Entry 5B2I (X-ray diffraction, 3.00 A resolution); this record covers chains G and H of the 10 polymer chains in the assembly.

== Chain G ==
Name: Histone H2A type 1-B/E
From: Homo sapiens
UniProtKB: P04908 (H2A1B_HUMAN); residues 0-129 here correspond to UniProt positions 1-130 (UniProt number = residue number + 1)
Chain sequence (133 residues; each row starts with the number of its first residue; numbers below 1 keep their minus sign (Gly-3 is residue -3)):
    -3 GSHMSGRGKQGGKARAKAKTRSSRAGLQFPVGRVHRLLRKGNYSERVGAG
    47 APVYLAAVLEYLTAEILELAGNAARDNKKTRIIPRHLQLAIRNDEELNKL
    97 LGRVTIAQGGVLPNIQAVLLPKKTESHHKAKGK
Not modelled in the structure: -3 to 13, 119-129
Construct notes: expression tag (-3 to -1)
Curated features (UniProtKB/Swiss-Prot):
  - modified residue: Ser1 (N-acetylserine), Arg3 (Citrulline), Lys5 (N6-(2-hydroxyisobutyryl)lysine), Lys9 (N6-(2-hydroxyisobutyryl)lysine), Lys13 (N6-(beta-hydroxybutyryl)lysine), Lys36 (N6-(2-hydroxyisobutyryl)lysine), Lys74 (N6-(2-hydroxyisobutyryl)lysine), Lys75 (N6-(2-hydroxyisobutyryl)lysine), Lys95 (N6-(2-hydroxyisobutyryl)lysine), Gln104 (N5-methylglutamine), Lys118 (N6-(2-hydroxyisobutyryl)lysine), Lys119 (N6-crotonyllysine), Thr120 (Phosphothreonine), Lys125 (N6-crotonyllysine)
  - cross-link (Glycyl lysine isopeptide (Lys-Gly)): Lys13 (interchain with G-Cter in ubiquitin), Lys15 (interchain with G-Cter in ubiquitin), Lys119 (interchain with G-Cter in ubiquitin)

== Chain H ==
Name: Histone H2B type 1-J
From: Homo sapiens
UniProtKB: P06899 (H2B1J_HUMAN); residues -3 to 122 here correspond to UniProt positions 1-126 (UniProt number = residue number + 4)
Chain sequence (129 residues; each row starts with the number of its first residue; numbers below 1 keep their minus sign (Gly-6 is residue -6)):
    -6 GSHMPEPAKSAPAPKKGSKKAVTKAQKKDGKKRKRSRKESYSIYVYKVLK
    44 QVHPDTGISSKAMGIMNSFVNDIFERIAGEASRLAHYNKRSTITSREIQT
    94 AVRLLLPGELAKHAVSEGTKAVTKYTSAK
Not modelled in the structure: -6 to 27, 122
Construct notes: expression tag (-6 to -4)
Curated features (UniProtKB/Swiss-Prot):
  - modified residue: Pro-2 (N-acetylproline), Glu-1 (ADP-ribosyl glutamic acid), Lys2 (N6-(2-hydroxyisobutyryl)lysine), Ser3 (ADP-ribosylserine), Lys8 (N6-(beta-hydroxybutyryl)lysine), Lys9 (N6-(2-hydroxyisobutyryl)lysine), Ser11 (Phosphoserine), Lys12 (N6-acetyllysine), Lys13 (N6-(beta-hydroxybutyryl)lysine), Lys17 (N6-(2-hydroxyisobutyryl)lysine), Lys20 (N6-(2-hydroxyisobutyryl)lysine), Lys21 (N6-(2-hydroxyisobutyryl)lysine), Lys31 (N6-(2-hydroxyisobutyryl)lysine), Glu32 (PolyADP-ribosyl glutamic acid), Ser33 (Phosphoserine), Lys40 (N6-(2-hydroxyisobutyryl)lysine), Lys43 (N6-(2-hydroxyisobutyryl)lysine), Lys54 (N6,N6-dimethyllysine), Arg76 (Dimethylated arginine), Lys82 (N6,N6,N6-trimethyllysine) and 6 more in UniProt
  - glycosylation: Ser109 (O-linked (GlcNAc) serine)
  - cross-link (Glycyl lysine isopeptide (Lys-Gly)): Lys2 (interchain with G-Cter in SUMO2), Lys17 (interchain with G-Cter in SUMO2), Lys31 (interchain with G-Cter in ubiquitin), Lys117 (interchain with G-Cter in ubiquitin)

== Chain G / chain H interface ==
Residue-residue contacts - 109 pairs, chain G then chain H:
  Arg17(G) - Tyr118(H)
  Arg20(G) - Lys117(H)
  Arg20(G) - Tyr118(H)
  Arg20(G) - Ala121(H)
  Ala21(G) - Ala114(H)
  Ala21(G) - Lys117(H)
  Leu23(G) - Ala114(H)  hydrophobic
  Gln24(G) - Tyr37(H)
  Gln24(G) - Lys40(H)
  Gln24(G) - Gln44(H)
  Phe25(G) - Tyr37(H)  hydrophobic
  Phe25(G) - Val41(H)  hydrophobic
  Phe25(G) - Val63(H)  hydrophobic
  Pro26(G) - Tyr37(H)
  Arg29(G) - Glu32(H)  salt bridge
  Arg29(G) - Ser33(H)  hydrogen bond (side chain-backbone)
  Arg29(G) - Tyr37(H)
  Val30(G) - Phe67(H)  hydrophobic
  Arg32(G) - Glu32(H)  salt bridge
  Leu33(G) - Tyr34(H)
  Leu33(G) - Phe67(H)  hydrophobic
  Tyr39(G) - Phe67(H)
  Tyr39(G) - Glu68(H)  hydrogen bond
  Tyr39(G) - Ala71(H)  hydrophobic
  Tyr39(G) - Ser75(H)  hydrogen bond (backbone-side chain)
  Tyr39(G) - His79(H)
  Tyr39(G) - Ile86(H)  hydrophobic
  Ser40(G) - Ser84(H)
  Ser40(G) - Ile86(H)  hydrogen bond (side chain-backbone)
  Glu41(G) - Ser84(H)
  Arg42(G) - Ser84(H)  hydrogen bond (backbone-backbone)
  Arg42(G) - Thr85(H)
  Arg42(G) - Ile86(H)  hydrogen bond (backbone-backbone)
  Val43(G) - Ile86(H)
  Gly44(G) - Thr85(H)
  Gly44(G) - Ile86(H)  hydrogen bond (backbone-backbone)
  Gly46(G) - Ser88(H)
  Gly46(G) - Val115(H)
  Ala47(G) - Ile86(H)
  Ala47(G) - Thr87(H)
  Ala47(G) - Ser88(H)
  Val49(G) - Ala114(H)
  Val49(G) - Tyr118(H)  hydrophobic
  Tyr50(G) - Ser88(H)
  Tyr50(G) - Gln92(H)  hydrogen bond
  Tyr50(G) - Val108(H)  hydrogen bond (side chain-backbone)
  Tyr50(G) - Gly111(H)
  Tyr50(G) - Thr112(H)
  Tyr50(G) - Val115(H)  hydrophobic
  Leu51(G) - Phe67(H)  hydrophobic
  Leu51(G) - Ile70(H)  hydrophobic
  Ala53(G) - Glu110(H)
  Ala53(G) - Gly111(H)
  Ala53(G) - Ala114(H)  hydrophobic
  Val54(G) - Ala107(H)
  Leu55(G) - Val63(H)
  Leu55(G) - Ile66(H)  hydrophobic
  Leu55(G) - Phe67(H)
  Glu56(G) - Val41(H)
  Tyr57(G) - Leu103(H)
  Tyr57(G) - His106(H)
  Tyr57(G) - Ala107(H)
  Leu58(G) - Ile66(H)  hydrophobic
  Leu58(G) - Leu103(H)  hydrophobic
  Thr59(G) - Val41(H)
  Thr59(G) - Met59(H)
  Thr59(G) - Val63(H)
  Ala60(G) - Val41(H)  hydrophobic
  Ile62(G) - Phe62(H)  hydrophobic
  Leu63(G) - Val38(H)
  Leu63(G) - Val41(H)  hydrophobic
  Leu63(G) - Leu42(H)
  Leu63(G) - His46(H)
  Glu64(G) - His46(H)  salt bridge
  Gly67(G) - His46(H)
  Asn68(G) - His46(H)  hydrogen bond
  Thr76(G) - Thr49(H)
  Thr76(G) - Gly50(H)  hydrogen bond (backbone-backbone)
  Arg77(G) - Gly50(H)
  Arg77(G) - Ile51(H)
  Arg77(G) - Ser52(H)
  Ile78(G) - Thr49(H)
  Ile78(G) - Gly50(H)  hydrogen bond (backbone-backbone)
  Ile78(G) - Ile51(H)
  Ile78(G) - Ser52(H)  hydrogen bond (backbone-backbone)
  Ile78(G) - Ala55(H)
  Ile79(G) - Ser52(H)
  Ile79(G) - Ala55(H)
  Pro80(G) - Ser52(H)
  Pro80(G) - Lys54(H)
  Pro80(G) - Ala55(H)
  Pro80(G) - Ile58(H)  hydrophobic
  Leu83(G) - Ala55(H)  hydrophobic
  Leu83(G) - Met59(H)  hydrophobic
  Glu92(G) - Pro100(H)
  Glu92(G) - Gly101(H)
  Glu92(G) - Glu102(H)  hydrogen bond (side chain-backbone)
  Glu92(G) - Leu103(H)  hydrogen bond (side chain-backbone)
  Leu93(G) - Leu103(H)  hydrophobic
  Leu96(G) - Ile66(H)  hydrophobic
  Leu96(G) - Arg69(H)  hydrogen bond (backbone-side chain)
  Leu96(G) - Leu98(H)
  Leu96(G) - Leu99(H)  hydrophobic
  Leu97(G) - Phe62(H)  hydrophobic
  Leu97(G) - Arg69(H)
  Val100(G) - Arg69(H)
  Ile102(G) - Ile58(H)  hydrophobic
  Ala103(G) - Ile58(H)
  Gln104(G) - Lys54(H)
Other interface residues (no listed pair), chain G (53 interface residues in all): Gly22, Leu34, Ala45, Lys95
Other interface residues (no listed pair), chain H (57 interface residues in all): Val45, Asp48, Asp65, Gly72, Ile91, Val95

== Summary ==
53 residues of chain G and 57 residues of chain H are in contact, with 16 hydrogen bonds and 3 salt bridges.
Polar pairs include Arg29(G)-Glu32(H), Arg32(G)-Glu32(H) and Glu64(G)-His46(H).
Here chain G is Histone H2A type 1-B/E and chain H is Histone H2B type 1-J, both from Homo sapiens. Entry 5B2I
(Human nucleosome containing CpG unmethylated DNA) was determined by X-ray diffraction (same publication as
5B2J).
